7WZX - chain A; structure by X-ray diffraction, 1.98 A resolution.

[Chain A]
Name: 4Fe-4S cluster-binding domain-containing protein
Organism: Streptomyces spectabilis
Reference sequence: A8WEZ7 (A8WEZ7_STRST); residues 1-302 here = UniProt positions 1-302
Chain sequence (322 residues; numbered -19 to 302; the number before each row is that of its first residue; numbers below 1 keep their minus sign (Met-19 is residue -19)):
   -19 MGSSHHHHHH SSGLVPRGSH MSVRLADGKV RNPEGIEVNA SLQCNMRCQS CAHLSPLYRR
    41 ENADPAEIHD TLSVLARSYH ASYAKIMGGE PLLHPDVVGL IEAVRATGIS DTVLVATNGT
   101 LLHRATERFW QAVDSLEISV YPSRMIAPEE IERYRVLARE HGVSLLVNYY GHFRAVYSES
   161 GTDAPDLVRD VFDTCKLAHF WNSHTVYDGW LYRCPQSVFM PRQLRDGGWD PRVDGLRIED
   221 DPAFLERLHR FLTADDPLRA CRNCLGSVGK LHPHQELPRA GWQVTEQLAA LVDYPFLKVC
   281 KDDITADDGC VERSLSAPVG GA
Disordered / not traced: -19 to 1, 302
Construct notes: initiating methionine (-19); expression tag (-18 to 0); conflict Ala269 (Glu in A8WEZ7), Ala270 (Glu in A8WEZ7)
Metal / ion sites: 4Fe-4S cluster Fe site 1: Cys24, Cys28, Cys31 (together with S-adenosylmethionine); 4Fe-4S cluster Fe site 2: Cys175, Cys194, Cys241, Cys244
Residues lining bound ligands:
  - 7PK ((2S,4S,6R)-2-[(2S,3R,5S,6R)-3,5-bis(methylamino)-2,4,6-tris(oxidanyl)cyclohexyl]oxy-6-methyl-4-oxidanyl-oxan-3-one): Glu17, Ala32, His33, Lys65, Met67, Glu117, Asn148, Tyr150, Leu177, Trp181, Ser183, Pro195, Asp288, Val291
  - S-adenosylmethionine (SAM): Ser30, Cys31, Ala32, His33, Met67, Gly68, Gly69, Glu70, Ala96, Thr97, Asn98, Glu117, Ser119, Tyr121, Tyr150, Phe153, Arg154, Val156, Asp288, Cys290
  - 4Fe-4S cluster (SF4), molecule 1: Cys24, Met26, Arg27, Cys28, Cys31, Ser35, Pro36, Gly68, Gly69, Glu70, Asn98, Tyr121, Phe153
  - 4Fe-4S cluster (SF4), molecule 2: Val171, Phe172, Cys175, Leu177, Ala178, Cys194, Gln196, Ser197, Leu238, Ala240, Cys241, Cys244, Gly246

[Summary]
Bound to chain A: 4Fe-4S cluster, S-adenosylmethionine and compound 7PK. Cys24, Cys28 and Cys31 form the
4Fe-4S cluster Fe site 1. Cys175, Cys194, Cys241 and Cys244 coordinate 4Fe-4S cluster Fe site 2.
Chain A is 4Fe-4S cluster-binding domain-containing protein (Streptomyces spectabilis); the structure, The
structure of a Twitch Radical SAM Dehydrogenase SpeY, was determined by X-ray diffraction, deposited together
with 7WZV and 7X0B.
